PDB entry 9CU2 | electron microscopy, 2.27 A resolution | chains F and G of the 14 polymer chains in the assembly

# Chain F
Protein: Nitrogenase iron protein 1
From: Azotobacter vinelandii
Notes: EC 1.18.6.1
UniProtKB: P00459 (NIFH1_AZOVI); residue numbers follow UniProt; this construct covers 1-290
Sequence (290 residues; numbered 1 to 290; the number before each row is that of its first residue):
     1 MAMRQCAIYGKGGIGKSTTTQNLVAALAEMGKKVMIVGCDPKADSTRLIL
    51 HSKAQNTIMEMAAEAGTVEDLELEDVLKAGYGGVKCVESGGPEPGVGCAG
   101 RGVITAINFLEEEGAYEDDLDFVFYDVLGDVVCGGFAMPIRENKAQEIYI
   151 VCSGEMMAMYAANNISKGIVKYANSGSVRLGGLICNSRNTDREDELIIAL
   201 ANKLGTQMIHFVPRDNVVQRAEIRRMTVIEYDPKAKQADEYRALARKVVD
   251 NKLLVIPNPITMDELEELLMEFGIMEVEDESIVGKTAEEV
Disordered / not traced: 1, 82, 286-290
Bound ions: Mg2+: S17 (together with ADP); 4Fe-4S cluster Fe: C98, C133 (shared with 2 residues of chain E)
Small-molecule neighbours:
  - ADP (adenosine-5'-diphosphate): K11, G12, G13, I14, G15, K16, S17, T18, N186, V212, P213, R214, D215, V218, Q219, E222, Q237, Y241
  - 4Fe-4S cluster (SF4): G97, C98, A99, G100, V131, C133, G134, F136
Curated features (UniProtKB/Swiss-Prot):
  - binding site (ATP): G10 to S17
  - binding site ([4Fe-4S] cluster): C98, C133
  - modified residue: R101 (ADP-ribosylarginine)
  - mutagenesis: K16 (K16Q/P: Loss of nitrogen fixation)

# Chain G
Protein: Protein FeSII
From: Azotobacter vinelandii
UniProtKB: Q44501 (FESII_AZOVI); residue numbers follow UniProt; this construct covers 1-122
Sequence (122 residues; row label = number of the first residue in the row):
     1 MATIYFSSPLMPHNKKVQAVAGKRSTLLGVAQENGVKIPFECQDGNCGSC
    51 LVKITHLDGERIKGMLLTDKERNVLKSVGKLPKSEEERAAVRDLPPTYRL
   101 ACQTIVTDEDLLVEFTGEPGGA
Disordered / not traced: 1
Bound ions: 2Fe-2S cluster Fe: C42, C47, C50, C102
Small-molecule neighbours:
  - 2Fe-2S cluster (FES): F40, E41, C42, G45, N46, C47, G48, S49, C50, L100, C102, Q103
  - 4Fe-4S cluster (SF4): P119, G121, A122

# Interface between chain F and chain G
Contacting residue pairs - 13 pairs, chain F then chain G:
  E69(F) with P12(G)
  G97(F) with A122(G)
  C98(F) with E118(G); A122(G)
  R101(F) with E118(G), salt bridge
  I104(F) with L10(G), hydrophobic; G117(G)
  N108(F) with L10(G)
  G134(F) with P119(G)
  R141(F) with P39(G); E41(G), salt bridge
  K171(F) with E41(G), hydrogen bond (side chain-backbone)
  Y172(F) with E41(G)
Also at the interface, not in a pair above, chain F (13 interface residues in all): T105, E112, E142
Also at the interface, not in a pair above, chain G (10 interface residues in all): K37, F40

# In short
The interface between chain F and chain G involves 13 residues on one side and 10 on the other, with 1
hydrogen bond and 2 salt bridges. Polar pairs include R101(F)-E118(G), R141(F)-E41(G) and K171(F)-E41(G).
4Fe-4S cluster is bound between chain F and chain G.
Here chain F is Nitrogenase iron protein 1 and chain G is Protein FeSII, both from Azotobacter vinelandii.
Entry 9CU2 (Azotobacter vinelandii filamentous 2:2:1 MoFeP:FeP:FeSII-Complex (C2 symmetry)) was determined by
electron microscopy together with 9CTZ, 9CU0 and 9CU1 from the same study.
